PDB entry 8WLQ | electron microscopy, 3.80 A resolution | chains F and G of the 96 polymer chains in the assembly

Chain F (and G):
Molecule: Flagellar biosynthetic protein FliP
From: Salmonella enterica subsp. enterica serovar Typhimurium str. LT2
Notes: chain G of this document is another copy of the same molecule, construct and numbering; everything in this record applies to it too
Reference sequence: P54700 (FLIP_SALTY); numbering as in UniProt (aligned over 1-245)
Sequence (245 residues; row label = number of the first residue in the row):
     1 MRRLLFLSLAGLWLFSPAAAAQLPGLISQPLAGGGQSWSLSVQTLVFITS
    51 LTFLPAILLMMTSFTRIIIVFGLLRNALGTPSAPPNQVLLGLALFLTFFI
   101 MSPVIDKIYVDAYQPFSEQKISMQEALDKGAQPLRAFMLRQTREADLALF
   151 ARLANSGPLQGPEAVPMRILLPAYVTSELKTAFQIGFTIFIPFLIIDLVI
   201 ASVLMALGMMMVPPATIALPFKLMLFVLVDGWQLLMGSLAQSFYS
Unresolved in the structure: 1-36, 244-245 (chain G: 1-35, 245)

How chain F and chain G interact:
Contacting residue pairs (53):
  Leu59(F) - Val88(G)  hydrophobic
  Met60(F) - Gly91(G)
  Thr65(F) - Val88(G)
  Ile68(F) - Pro85(G)  hydrophobic
  Ile69(F) - Pro84(G)  hydrophobic
  Leu73(F) - Thr80(G)
  Leu73(F) - Leu223(G)  hydrophobic
  Ala145(F) - Gln233(G)  hydrogen bond (backbone-side chain)
  Asp146(F) - Gln233(G)
  Leu149(F) - Gln233(G)
  Phe150(F) - Phe99(G)  hydrophobic
  Phe150(F) - Met236(G)  hydrophobic
  Leu153(F) - Leu96(G)  hydrophobic
  Leu153(F) - Phe99(G)
  Leu153(F) - Ala240(G)  hydrophobic
  Arg168(F) - Phe99(G)
  Ile169(F) - Phe99(G)  hydrophobic
  Leu171(F) - Phe95(G)  hydrophobic
  Pro172(F) - Phe95(G)  hydrophobic
  Pro172(F) - Phe99(G)  hydrophobic
  Val175(F) - Val88(G)  hydrophobic
  Val175(F) - Leu92(G)  hydrophobic
  Thr176(F) - Met236(G)
  Leu179(F) - Pro84(G)  hydrophobic
  Leu179(F) - Trp232(G)
  Lys180(F) - Val227(G)
  Lys180(F) - Asp230(G)
  Phe183(F) - Pro84(G)
  Phe183(F) - Phe226(G)  hydrophobic
  Phe183(F) - Val227(G)  hydrophobic
  Phe183(F) - Trp232(G)
  Gln184(F) - Val227(G)
  Phe187(F) - Pro220(G)
  Phe187(F) - Met224(G)  hydrophobic
  Phe190(F) - Leu219(G)  hydrophobic
  Phe190(F) - Pro220(G)  hydrophobic
  Phe190(F) - Leu223(G)  hydrophobic
  Leu194(F) - Ile217(G)
  Leu194(F) - Pro220(G)  hydrophobic
  Leu194(F) - Phe221(G)  hydrophobic
  Asp197(F) - Thr216(G)
  Leu198(F) - Ile217(G)  hydrophobic
  Ala201(F) - Met209(G)  hydrophobic
  Ala201(F) - Val212(G)  hydrophobic
  Met205(F) - Gly208(G)
  Met205(F) - Met209(G)  hydrophobic
  Met210(F) - Met210(G)
  Met210(F) - Met211(G)
  Met211(F) - Met210(G)  hydrophobic
  Met211(F) - Met211(G)
  Val212(F) - Met211(G)
  Pro214(F) - Met211(G)
  Pro214(F) - Val212(G)  hydrophobic
Interface residues without a listed pair, chain F (36 interface residues in all): Pro55, Ala154, Ser202, Pro213
Interface residues without a listed pair, chain G (32 interface residues in all): Leu78, Ala83, Gln87, Gly237

Summary:
The interface between chain F and chain G involves 36 residues on one side and 32 on the other; the contacts
include 1 hydrogen bond. Its one hydrogen-bonded contact is Ala145(F)-Gln233(G).
Both chains are Flagellar biosynthetic protein FliP (Salmonella enterica subsp. enterica serovar Typhimurium
str. LT2). Entry 8WLQ (Cryo-EM structure of the whole rod-export apparatus with hook within the flagellar
motor-hook complex in the ...) was determined by electron microscopy (same publication as 8WHT, 8WIW, 8WK3,
8WK4, 8WKI, 8WKK and 11 further entries).
